8TXO - chains I and T of the 7 polymer chains in the assembly; structure by electron microscopy, 3.10 A resolution.

== Chain I ==
Name: DNA-directed RNA polymerase subunit beta
From: Escherichia coli
Notes: EC 2.7.7.6
UniProtKB: P0A8V2 (RPOB_ECOLI); numbering as in UniProt (aligned over 1-1342)
Chain sequence (1342 residues; row label = number of the first residue in the row):
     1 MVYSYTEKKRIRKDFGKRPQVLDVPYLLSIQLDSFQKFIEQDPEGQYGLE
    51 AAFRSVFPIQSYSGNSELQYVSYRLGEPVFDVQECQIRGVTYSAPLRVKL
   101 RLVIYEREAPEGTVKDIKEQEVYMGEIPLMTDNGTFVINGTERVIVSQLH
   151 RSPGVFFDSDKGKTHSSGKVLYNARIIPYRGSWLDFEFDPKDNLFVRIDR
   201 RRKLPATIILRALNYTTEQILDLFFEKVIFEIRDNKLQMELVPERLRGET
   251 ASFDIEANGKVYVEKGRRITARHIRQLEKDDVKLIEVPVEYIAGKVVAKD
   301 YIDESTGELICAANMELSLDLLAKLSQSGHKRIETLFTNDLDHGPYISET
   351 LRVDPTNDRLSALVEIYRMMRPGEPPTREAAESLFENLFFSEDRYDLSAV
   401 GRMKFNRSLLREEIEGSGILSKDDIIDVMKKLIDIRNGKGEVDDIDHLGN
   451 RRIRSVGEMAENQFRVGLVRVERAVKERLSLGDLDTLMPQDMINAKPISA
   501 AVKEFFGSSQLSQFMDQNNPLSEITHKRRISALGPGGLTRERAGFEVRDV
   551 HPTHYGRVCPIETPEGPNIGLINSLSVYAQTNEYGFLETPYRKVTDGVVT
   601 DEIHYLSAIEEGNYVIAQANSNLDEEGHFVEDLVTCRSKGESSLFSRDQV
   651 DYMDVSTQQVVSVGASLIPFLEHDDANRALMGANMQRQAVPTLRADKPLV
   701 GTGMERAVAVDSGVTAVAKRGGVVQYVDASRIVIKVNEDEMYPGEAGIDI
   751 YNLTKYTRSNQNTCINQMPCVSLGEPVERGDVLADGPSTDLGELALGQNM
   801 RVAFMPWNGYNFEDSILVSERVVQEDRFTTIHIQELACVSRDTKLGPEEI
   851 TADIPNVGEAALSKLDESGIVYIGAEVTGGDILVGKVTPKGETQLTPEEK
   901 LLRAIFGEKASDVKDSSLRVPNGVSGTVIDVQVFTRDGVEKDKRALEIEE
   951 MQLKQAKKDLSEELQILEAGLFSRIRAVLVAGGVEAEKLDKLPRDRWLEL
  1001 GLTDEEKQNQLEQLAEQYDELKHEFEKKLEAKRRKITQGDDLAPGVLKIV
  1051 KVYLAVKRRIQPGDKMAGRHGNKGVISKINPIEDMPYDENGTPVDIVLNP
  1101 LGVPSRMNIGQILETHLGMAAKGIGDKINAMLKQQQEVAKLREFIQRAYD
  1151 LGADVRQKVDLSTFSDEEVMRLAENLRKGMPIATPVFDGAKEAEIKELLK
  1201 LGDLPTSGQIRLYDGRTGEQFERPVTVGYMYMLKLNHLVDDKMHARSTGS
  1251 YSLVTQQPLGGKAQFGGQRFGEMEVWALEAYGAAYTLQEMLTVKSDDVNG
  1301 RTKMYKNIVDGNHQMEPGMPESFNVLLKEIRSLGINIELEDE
Disordered / not traced: 160-395, 412-422, 435-443, 890-912, 978-1016
Curated features (UniProtKB/Swiss-Prot):
  - modified residue (N6-acetyllysine): Lys1022, Lys1200
  - mutagenesis: Ile561 (I561S: Resistant to antibiotics salinamide A and B), Ile569 (I569S: Resistant to antibiotics salinamide A and B), Ala665 (A665E: Resistant to antibiotics salinamide A and B), Asp675 (D675A/G: Resistant to antibiotics salinamide A and B), Asn677 (N677H/K: Resistant to antibiotics salinamide A and B), Leu680 (L680M: Resistant to antibiotics salinamide A and B), Glu813 (E813K: Disrupts the enzyme's active center)
Small-molecule neighbours: S9F ([[(2R,3S,4R,5R)-5-(4-azanyl-2-oxidanylidene-1$l4,3,5,7-tetrazabicyclo[4.3.0]nona-1(6),3,8-trien-7-yl)-3,4-bis(oxidanyl)oxolan-2-yl]methoxy-oxidanyl-phosphoryl] phosphono hydrogen phosphate): Arg678, Asp814, Lys1073, Arg1106

== Chain T ==
Molecule: Template single stranded DNA
Sequence (20 nucleotides; numbered 10 to 29; the number before each row is that of its first residue):
    10 TCTCGCTGAXCCTCTCGATX
Disordered / not traced: 29
Modified residues: DZ ([(2R,3S,5R)-5-(6-azanyl-5-nitro-2-oxidanylidene-1H-pyridin-3-yl)-3-oxidanyl-oxolan-2-yl]methyl dihydrogen phosphate) at position 19; THP (thymidine-3',5'-diphosphate) at position 29

== Interface between chain I and chain T ==
Contacting residue pairs (15):
  Asn139(I) - DA27(T)  hydrogen bond to the phosphate
  Arg143(I) - DG26(T)  hydrogen bond to the phosphate
  Gly507(I) - DA27(T)  sugar contact
  Ser508(I) - DA27(T)  hydrogen bond to the phosphate
  Ser508(I) - DT28(T)  phosphate contact
  Phe514(I) - DC25(T)  sugar contact
  Gly1260(I) - DC23(T)  phosphate contact
  Gly1261(I) - DC23(T)  phosphate contact
  Lys1262(I) - DC23(T)  hydrogen bond to the phosphate
  Gln1268(I) - DT22(T)  sugar contact
  Arg1269(I) - DC21(T)  salt bridge to the phosphate
  Arg1269(I) - DT22(T)  hydrogen bond to the phosphate
  Gly1271(I) - DC21(T)  phosphate contact
  Glu1272(I) - DC20(T)  phosphate contact
  Met1273(I) - DC20(T)  sugar contact
Also at the interface, not in a pair above, chain I (16 interface residues in all): Thr141, Ala1263, Gly1267
Also at the interface, not in a pair above, chain T (10 interface residues in all): DZ_19, DT24

== In short ==
16 residues of chain I face 10 of chain T across their interface, with 5 hydrogen bonds and 1 salt bridge.
Among the polar pairs are Asn139(I)-DA27(T), Arg143(I)-DG26(T) and Ser508(I)-DA27(T). Bound to chain I:
compound S9F. UniProt lists 7 mutagenesis sites on chain I.
Chain I is DNA-directed RNA polymerase subunit beta (Escherichia coli) and chain T is Template single stranded
DNA; the structure, E. coli DNA-directed RNA polymerase transcription elongation complex bound to the
unnatural dZ-PTP base pair in ..., was determined by electron microscopy.
